Entry 8PHZ (electron microscopy, 2.35 A resolution); this record covers chains A and C of the 5 polymer chains in the assembly.

Chain A (and C):
Molecule: Non-structural protein 3
Source organism: Chikungunya virus strain S27-African prototype
Notes: EC 3.1.3.84; chain C of this document is another copy of the same molecule, construct and numbering; everything in this record applies to it too
UniProtKB: Q8JUX6 (POLN_CHIKS); residues 1-523 here correspond to UniProt positions 1334-1856 (UniProt number = residue number + 1333)
Chain sequence (523 residues; each row starts with the number of its first residue):
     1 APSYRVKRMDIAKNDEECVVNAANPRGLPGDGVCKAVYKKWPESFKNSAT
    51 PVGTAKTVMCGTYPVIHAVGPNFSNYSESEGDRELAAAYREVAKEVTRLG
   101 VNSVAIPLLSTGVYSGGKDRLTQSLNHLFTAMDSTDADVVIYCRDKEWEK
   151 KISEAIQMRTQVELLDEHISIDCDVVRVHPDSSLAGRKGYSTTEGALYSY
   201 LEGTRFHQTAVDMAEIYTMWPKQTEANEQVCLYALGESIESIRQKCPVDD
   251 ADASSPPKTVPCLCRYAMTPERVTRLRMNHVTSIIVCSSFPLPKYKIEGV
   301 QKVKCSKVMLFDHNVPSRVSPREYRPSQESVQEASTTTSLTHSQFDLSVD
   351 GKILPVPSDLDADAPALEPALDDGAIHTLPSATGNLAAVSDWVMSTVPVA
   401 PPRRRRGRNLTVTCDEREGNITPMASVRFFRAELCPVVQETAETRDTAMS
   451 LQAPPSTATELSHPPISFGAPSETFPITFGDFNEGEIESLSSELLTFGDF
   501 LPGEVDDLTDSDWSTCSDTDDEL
Not modelled in the structure: 1-173, 310-523
UniProt features mapped onto this chain:
  - region (Interaction with host CD2AP): V393 to R406, P423 to L434, I487 to L495
  - motif (FGDF): F479 to F482, F497 to F500
  - binding site (ADP-D-ribose): D10, N24, G32, G112, V113, Y114
  - binding site (Zn(2+)): C262, C264, C287, C305
Bound ions: Zn2+: C262, C264, C287, C305
What the authors report for this chain:
  - self-association interface (contacts with another copy of this molecule): A185, R187, Y200 to K222, R243 to P257, Q301, K302, K304
  - mutagenesis - R187A/R205A, R187A, H207A, S254A/S255A, Q301A: unchanged localization
  - mutagenesis - P247A/V248A, K302A/V303A: decreased localization
  - mutagenesis - Y200A: abolished localization
  - mutagenesis - P247A/V248A, K302A/V303A: decreased growth
  - mutagenesis - Y200A: abolished growth

Interface between chain A and chain C:
Contacting residue pairs (19; chain A residue first):
  M219(A) with R187(C), hydrogen bond (backbone-side chain)
  W220(A) with R187(C)
  P221(A) with G186(C); R187(C)
  K245(A) with R205(C), hydrogen bond (backbone-side chain)
  C246(A) with R187(C); R205(C), hydrogen bond (backbone-side chain)
  P247(A) with S183(C); L184(C), hydrophobic; R187(C); T204(C); R205(C); F206(C), hydrophobic
  V248(A) with L184(C), hydrophobic; R187(C); Y190(C), hydrophobic; G203(C); T204(C)
  D249(A) with G203(C), hydrogen bond (backbone-backbone)
Other interface residues (no listed pair), chain A (12 interface residues in all): K222, E225, Q244, D250
Other interface residues (no listed pair), chain C (11 interface residues in all): A185, K188

Overview:
Chain A and chain C form an interface of 12 and 11 residues respectively; the contacts include 4 hydrogen
bonds. Polar contacts include M219(A)-R187(C), K245(A)-R205(C) and C246(A)-R205(C). From the paper:
P247A/V248A and K302A/V303A of chain A reduce localization; a self-association interface involving A185(A),
R187(A) and Y200(A) among others; 8 substitutions were tested in all.
Both chains are Non-structural protein 3 (Chikungunya virus strain S27-African prototype). Entry 8PHZ (Helical
reconstruction of CHIKV nsP3 helical scaffolds) was determined by electron microscopy together with 8PK7 from
the same study.
